Entry 6PQY (electron microscopy, 4.20 A resolution (low resolution: residue-level contacts below are approximate; hydrogen-bond / salt-bridge calls are withheld)); this record covers chains A and F of the 6 polymer chains in the assembly.

# Chain A
Protein: Putative DNA-mediated transposase
Organism: Helicoverpa zea
Reference sequence: B0F0C5 (B0F0C5_HELZE); residue numbers follow UniProt; this construct covers 17-507
Amino-acid sequence (497 residues; each row starts with the number of its first residue):
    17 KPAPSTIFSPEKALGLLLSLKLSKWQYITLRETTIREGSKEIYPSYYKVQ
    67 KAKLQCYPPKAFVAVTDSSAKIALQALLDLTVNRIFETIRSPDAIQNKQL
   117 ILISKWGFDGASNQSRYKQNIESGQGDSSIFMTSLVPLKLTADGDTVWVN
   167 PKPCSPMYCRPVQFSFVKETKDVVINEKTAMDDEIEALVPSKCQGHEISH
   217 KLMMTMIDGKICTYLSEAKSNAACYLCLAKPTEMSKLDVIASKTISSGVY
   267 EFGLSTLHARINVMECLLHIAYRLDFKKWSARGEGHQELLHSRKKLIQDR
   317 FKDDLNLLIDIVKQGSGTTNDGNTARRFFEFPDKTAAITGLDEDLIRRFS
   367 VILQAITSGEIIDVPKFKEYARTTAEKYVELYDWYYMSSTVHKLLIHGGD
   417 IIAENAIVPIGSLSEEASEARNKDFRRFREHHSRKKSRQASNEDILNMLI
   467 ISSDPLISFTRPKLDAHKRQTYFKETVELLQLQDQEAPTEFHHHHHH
Unresolved in the structure: 17-20, 136-141, 245-265, 508-513
Differences from the reference sequence: expression tag (508-513)
Reported in the primary citation:
  - binding site for the 16-nt DNA strand: Asn-322, Arg-343
  - catalytic residues: Asp-125, Asp-224, Glu-435 (citing earlier work)

# Chain F
Molecule: 16-nt DNA strand
Sequence (16 nucleotides; numbered 1 to 16; the number before each row is that of its first residue):
     1 TTTTCGATCCACCGTG

# Interface between chain A and chain F
Contacting residue pairs (16):
  Arg-47(A) / DG6(F)
  Ser-61(A) / DC5(F)
  Ser-61(A) / DG6(F)
  Tyr-63(A) / DT4(F)
  Tyr-63(A) / DC5(F)
  Lys-64(A) / DT4(F)
  Lys-64(A) / DC5(F)
  Lys-67(A) / DT4(F)
  Lys-451(A) / DA11(F)
  Lys-451(A) / DC12(F)
  Lys-451(A) / DC13(F)
  Lys-452(A) / DC10(F)
  Lys-452(A) / DA11(F)
  Lys-452(A) / DC12(F)
  Lys-452(A) / DC13(F)
  Arg-454(A) / DC13(F)
Interface residues without a listed pair, chain A (10 interface residues in all): Ile-44, Gln-135
Interface residues without a listed pair, chain F (9 interface residues in all): DT3, DG14

# Summary
Chain A and chain F form an interface of 10 and 9 residues respectively. From the paper: catalytic residues
Asp-125(A), Asp-224(A) and Glu-435(A); a binding site for the 16-nt DNA strand at Asn-322(A) and Arg-343(A).
Chain A is Putative DNA-mediated transposase (Helicoverpa zea) and chain F is a 16-nt DNA strand; the
structure, Cryo-EM structure of HzTransib/TIR DNA transposon end complex (TEC), was determined by electron
microscopy, deposited together with 6PQR, 6PQU, 6PQX and 6PR5.
